PDB entry 4ISN | X-ray diffraction, 2.45 A resolution | chains B and A

== Chain B ==
Name: Kunitz-type protease inhibitor 1
Organism: Homo sapiens
Notes: fragment: Kunitz domain I
Reference sequence: H3BR01 (H3BR01_HUMAN); residues 245-306 here correspond to UniProt positions 63-124 (UniProt number = residue number - 182)
Amino-acid sequence (62 residues; each row starts with the number of its first residue):
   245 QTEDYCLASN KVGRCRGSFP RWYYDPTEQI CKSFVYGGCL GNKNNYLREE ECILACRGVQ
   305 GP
Disulfide bonds: Cys-250/Cys-300, Cys-259/Cys-283, Cys-275/Cys-296

== Chain A ==
Name: Suppressor of tumorigenicity 14 protein
Organism: Homo sapiens
Notes: EC 3.4.21.109; fragment: Serine protease domain
Reference sequence: Q9Y5Y6 (ST14_HUMAN); the construct lacks a stretch of the UniProt sequence and is renumbered around it, so the offset changes along the chain: 16-60 = UniProt 615-659; 61-77 = UniProt 669-685; 78-148 = UniProt 687-757; 150-184 = UniProt 758-792; 4 more segments
Amino-acid sequence (241 residues; row label = number of the first residue in the row; note: 2 numbers in that range are skipped by the numbering (no residue carries them; nothing is unmodelled there); a row labelled like 60A-60I holds insertion residues (60A, then the next letters in order)):
    16 VVGGTDADEG EWPWQVSLHA LGQGHICGAS LISPNWLVSA AHCYI
60A-60I DDRGFRYSD
    61 PTQWTAFLGL HDQSQRS
   77A A
    78 PGVQERRLKR IISHPFFNDF TFDYDIALLE LEKPAEYSSM VRPICLPDAS HVFPAGKAIW
   138 VTGWGHTQYG G
   150 TGALILQKGE IRVIQQTTCE NLLPQQITPR MMCVG
  184A F
   185 LS
  186A G
   187 GVDSCQGDSG GPLSSVEA
  204A D
   205 GRIFQAGVVS WGD
   219 GCA
  221A Q
   222 RNKPGVYTRL PLFRDWIKEN TGV
Sequence notes: engineered mutation Gln-164 (Asn772 in Q9Y5Y6)
Disulfide bonds: Cys-42/Cys-58, Cys-168/Cys-182, Cys-191/Cys-220
Residues lining bound ligands: glutathione (GSH): Trp-29, Tyr-114, Arg-119, Pro-120, Ile-121, Cys-122, Gly-205, Arg-206, Ile-207
UniProt features mapped onto this chain:
  - active site (Charge relay system): His-57, Asp-102, Ser-195

== Interface between chain B and chain A ==
Contacting residue pairs (55; chain B residue first):
  Val-256(B) / Tyr-146(A)
  Val-256(B) / Gln-192(A)
  Arg-258(B) / Gln-175(A)  hydrogen bond
  Arg-258(B) / Trp-215(A)
  Arg-258(B) / Gly-216(A)  hydrogen bond (backbone-backbone)
  Arg-258(B) / Asp-217(A)  salt bridge
  Cys-259(B) / His-57(A)
  Cys-259(B) / Phe-99(A)  hydrophobic
  Cys-259(B) / Gln-192(A)  hydrogen bond (backbone-side chain)
  Cys-259(B) / Ser-214(A)
  Arg-260(B) / His-57(A)
  Arg-260(B) / Asp-189(A)  salt bridge
  Arg-260(B) / Ser-190(A)  hydrogen bond
  Arg-260(B) / Cys-191(A)
  Arg-260(B) / Gln-192(A)
  Arg-260(B) / Gly-193(A)  hydrogen bond (backbone-backbone)
  Arg-260(B) / Asp-194(A)  hydrogen bond (backbone-backbone)
  Arg-260(B) / Ser-195(A)  hydrogen bond (backbone-backbone)
  Arg-260(B) / Ser-214(A)  hydrogen bond (backbone-backbone)
  Arg-260(B) / Trp-215(A)
  Arg-260(B) / Gly-216(A)
  Arg-260(B) / Gly-219(A)  hydrogen bond (side chain-backbone)
  Arg-260(B) / Cys-220(A)
  Arg-260(B) / Gly-226(A)
  Gly-261(B) / Ile-41(A)
  Gly-261(B) / Cys-42(A)
  Gly-261(B) / His-57(A)
  Gly-261(B) / Gln-192(A)
  Gly-261(B) / Gly-193(A)  hydrogen bond (backbone-backbone)
  Gly-261(B) / Ser-195(A)  hydrogen bond (backbone-side chain)
  Ser-262(B) / His-40(A)  hydrogen bond (side chain-backbone)
  Ser-262(B) / Ile-41(A)  hydrogen bond (backbone-backbone)
  Ser-262(B) / Gly-193(A)
  Phe-263(B) / Ile-41(A)  hydrophobic
  Phe-263(B) / Cys-58(A)
  Phe-263(B) / Tyr-60G(A)  hydrophobic
  Pro-264(B) / Gln-38(A)
  Pro-264(B) / Ile-41(A)
  Arg-265(B) / Asp-60B(A)  salt bridge
  Arg-265(B) / Arg-60C(A)
  Arg-265(B) / Tyr-60G(A)  hydrogen bond
  Val-279(B) / His-143(A)
  Tyr-280(B) / Asp-60B(A)
  Gly-281(B) / His-57(A)
  Gly-281(B) / Gln-192(A)
  Cys-283(B) / His-57(A)
  Cys-283(B) / Phe-99(A)  hydrophobic
  Leu-284(B) / Asp-96(A)
  Leu-284(B) / Phe-99(A)  hydrophobic
  Asn-286(B) / Arg-60C(A)  hydrogen bond (backbone-side chain)
  Lys-287(B) / Arg-60C(A)
  Asn-289(B) / Arg-60C(A)  hydrogen bond (backbone-side chain)
  Leu-291(B) / Gln-38(A)
  Leu-291(B) / Arg-60C(A)
  Leu-291(B) / Tyr-60G(A)
Also at the interface, not in a pair above, chain B (19 interface residues in all): Gly-257
Also at the interface, not in a pair above, chain A (31 interface residues in all): Phe-60E, Phe-97, Val-213

== Summary ==
19 residues of chain B face 31 of chain A across their interface, with 16 hydrogen bonds and 3 salt bridges.
Polar pairs include Arg-258(B)/Asp-217(A), Arg-260(B)/Asp-189(A) and Arg-265(B)/Asp-60B(A). Chain A binds
glutathione. UniProt lists 3 active-site residues on chain A.
Here chain B is Kunitz-type protease inhibitor 1 and chain A is Suppressor of tumorigenicity 14 protein, both
from Homo sapiens. Entry 4ISN (Crystal Structure of Matriptase in complex with its inhibitor HAI-1) was
determined by X-ray diffraction, deposited together with 4IS5, 4ISL and 4ISO.
